PDB entry 7NZF | X-ray diffraction, 1.90 A resolution | chains AAA and CCC of the 3 polymer chains in the assembly

[Chain AAA]
Molecule: HLA class II histocompatibility antigen, DR alpha chain
Source organism: Homo sapiens
Chain sequence (180 residues; numbered 1 to 180; the number before each row is that of its first residue):
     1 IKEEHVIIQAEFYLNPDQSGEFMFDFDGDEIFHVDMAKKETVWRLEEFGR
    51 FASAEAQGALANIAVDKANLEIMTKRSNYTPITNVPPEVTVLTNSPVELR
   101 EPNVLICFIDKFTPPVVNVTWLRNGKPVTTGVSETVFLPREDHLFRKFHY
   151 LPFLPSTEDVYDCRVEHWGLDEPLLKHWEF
Disulfide bonds: Cys107-Cys163
Covalent attachments: N-acetylglucosamine (NAG) linked to Asn78, Asn118

[Chain CCC]
Molecule: mutant human collagen type II, 259-273
Chain sequence (13 residues; row label = number of the first residue in the row):
     2 AGFAGEQGPAGEP

[Chain AAA / chain CCC interface]
Contacting residue pairs (19; chain AAA residue first):
  Gln9(AAA) - Gly6(CCC)
  Gln9(AAA) - Glu7(CCC)  hydrogen bond (side chain-backbone)
  Phe24(AAA) - Ala5(CCC)
  Ile31(AAA) - Phe4(CCC)  hydrophobic
  Phe32(AAA) - Phe4(CCC)  hydrophobic
  Ala52(AAA) - Ala2(CCC)
  Ala52(AAA) - Phe4(CCC)  hydrophobic
  Ser53(AAA) - Ala2(CCC)  hydrogen bond (backbone-backbone)
  Ser53(AAA) - Gly3(CCC)
  Ser53(AAA) - Phe4(CCC)  hydrogen bond (backbone-backbone)
  Asn62(AAA) - Glu7(CCC)  hydrogen bond (side chain-backbone)
  Asn62(AAA) - Gln8(CCC)
  Val65(AAA) - Pro10(CCC)
  Asn69(AAA) - Pro10(CCC)  hydrogen bond (side chain-backbone)
  Asn69(AAA) - Ala11(CCC)
  Asn69(AAA) - Gly12(CCC)  hydrogen bond (side chain-backbone)
  Ile72(AAA) - Gly12(CCC)
  Ile72(AAA) - Glu13(CCC)
  Arg76(AAA) - Glu13(CCC)  hydrogen bond (side chain-backbone)
Also at the interface, not in a pair above, chain AAA (15 interface residues in all): Glu11, Trp43, Phe51, Ala54
Also at the interface, not in a pair above, chain CCC (13 interface residues in all): Gly9, Pro14

[In short]
The interface between chain AAA and chain CCC involves 15 residues on one side and 13 on the other; the
contacts include 7 hydrogen bonds. Among the polar pairs are Gln9(AAA)-Glu7(CCC), Asn62(AAA)-Glu7(CCC) and
Asn69(AAA)-Pro10(CCC). Covalently linked N-acetylglucosamine: at Asn78(AAA) and Asn118(AAA).
Chain AAA is HLA class II histocompatibility antigen, DR alpha chain (Homo sapiens) and chain CCC is mutant
human collagen type II, 259-273; the structure, Crystal structure of HLA-DR4 in complex with a mutated human
collagen type II peptide, was determined by X-ray diffraction, deposited together with 7NZE, 7NZH and 7O00.
